8RHK - chains F and G of the 34 polymer chains in the assembly; structure by X-ray diffraction, 2.80 A resolution.

== Chain F ==
Molecule: Probable proteasome subunit alpha type-7
From: Saccharomyces cerevisiae
UniProtKB: P21242 (PSA7_YEAST); residues -3 to 284 here correspond to UniProt positions 1-288 (UniProt number = residue number + 4)
Chain sequence (288 residues; row label = number of the first residue in the row; numbers below 1 keep their minus sign (Met-3 is residue -3)):
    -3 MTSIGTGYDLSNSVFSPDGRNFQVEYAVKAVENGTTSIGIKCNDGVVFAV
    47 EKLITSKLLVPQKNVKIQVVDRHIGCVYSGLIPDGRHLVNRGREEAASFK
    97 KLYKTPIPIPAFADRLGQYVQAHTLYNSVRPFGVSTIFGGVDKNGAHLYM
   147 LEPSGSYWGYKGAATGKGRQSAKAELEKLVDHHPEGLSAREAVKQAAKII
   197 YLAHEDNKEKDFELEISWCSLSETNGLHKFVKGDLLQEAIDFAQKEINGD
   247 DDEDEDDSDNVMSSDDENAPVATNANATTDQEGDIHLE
Unresolved in the structure: -3 to 1, 245-284
UniProt features mapped onto this chain:
  - modified residue: Thr-2 (N-acetylthreonine)

== Chain G ==
Molecule: Proteasome subunit alpha type-1
From: Saccharomyces cerevisiae
UniProtKB: P21243 (PSA1_YEAST); residues -8 to 243 here correspond to UniProt positions 1-252 (UniProt number = residue number + 9)
Chain sequence (252 residues; row label = number of the first residue in the row; numbers below 1 keep their minus sign (Met-8 is residue -8)):
    -8 MSGAAAASAAGYDRHITIFSPEGRLYQVEYAFKATNQTNINSLAVRGKDC
    42 TVVISQKKVPDKLLDPTTVSYIFCISRTIGMVVNGPIPDARNAALRAKAE
    92 AAEFRYKYGYDMPCDVLAKRMANLSQIYTQRAYMRPLGVILTFVSVDEEL
   142 GPSIYKTDPAGYYVGYKATATGPKQQEITTNLENHFKKSKIDHINEESWE
   192 KVVEFAITHMIDALGTEFSKNDLEVGVATKDKFFTLSAENIEERLVAIAE
   242 QD
Unresolved in the structure: -8 to 1, 243

== Chain F / chain G interface ==
Contacting residue pairs - 65 pairs, chain F then chain G:
  Thr2(F) - His6(G)  hydrogen bond (backbone-side chain)
  Gly3(F) - His6(G)
  Tyr4(F) - Arg5(G)
  Tyr4(F) - His6(G)
  Tyr4(F) - Tyr21(G)
  Ser9(F) - Arg126(G)
  Val10(F) - His6(G)
  Val10(F) - Gln18(G)
  Phe11(F) - Gln18(G)  hydrogen bond (backbone-side chain)
  Phe11(F) - Tyr21(G)
  Phe11(F) - Ala22(G)  hydrophobic
  Phe11(F) - Ala25(G)  hydrophobic
  Phe11(F) - Arg126(G)
  Phe11(F) - Pro127(G)
  Phe11(F) - Gly129(G)
  Ser12(F) - Tyr21(G)
  Pro13(F) - Tyr21(G)  hydrophobic
  Pro13(F) - Lys24(G)  hydrogen bond (backbone-side chain)
  Asp14(F) - Lys24(G)
  Gly15(F) - Tyr21(G)
  Gly15(F) - Ala25(G)
  Lys37(F) - Asp56(G)  salt bridge
  Asp110(F) - Arg82(G)
  Gln114(F) - Arg82(G)  hydrogen bond (side chain-backbone)
  Gln114(F) - Asn83(G)
  Gln114(F) - Leu86(G)
  Gln117(F) - Pro79(G)
  Gln117(F) - Asp80(G)
  Gln117(F) - Asn83(G)  hydrogen bond
  Gln117(F) - Arg126(G)
  Thr120(F) - Arg126(G)  hydrogen bond (backbone-side chain)
  Leu121(F) - Asn83(G)
  Leu121(F) - Tyr124(G)
  Leu121(F) - Arg126(G)
  Leu121(F) - Leu128(G)  hydrophobic
  Tyr122(F) - Tyr124(G)
  Tyr122(F) - Met125(G)  hydrophobic
  Ser150(F) - Pro79(G)
  Gly151(F) - Pro79(G)
  Ser152(F) - Ile78(G)
  Ser152(F) - Pro79(G)
  Tyr153(F) - Arg82(G)  hydrogen bond (backbone-side chain)
  Trp154(F) - Leu55(G)  hydrophobic
  Trp154(F) - Thr59(G)
  Trp154(F) - Val60(G)  hydrophobic
  Trp154(F) - Ser61(G)
  Trp154(F) - Tyr62(G)
  Trp154(F) - Ile78(G)  hydrophobic
  Trp154(F) - Arg82(G)
  Gly155(F) - Leu55(G)
  Gly155(F) - Asp56(G)  hydrogen bond (backbone-backbone)
  Gly155(F) - Thr59(G)  hydrogen bond (backbone-side chain)
  Tyr156(F) - Leu54(G)
  Tyr156(F) - Leu55(G)
  Tyr156(F) - Asp56(G)
  Lys157(F) - Lys53(G)
  Lys157(F) - Leu54(G)  hydrogen bond (backbone-backbone)
  Lys157(F) - Leu55(G)
  Gly158(F) - Leu54(G)
  Lys169(F) - Leu54(G)
  Leu172(F) - Leu54(G)
  Glu173(F) - Lys53(G)
  Glu173(F) - Leu54(G)
  Val176(F) - Leu54(G)  hydrophobic
  Asp177(F) - Lys53(G)  salt bridge
Other interface residues (no listed pair), chain F (32 interface residues in all): Tyr145
Other interface residues (no listed pair), chain G (29 interface residues in all): Asp52, Pro57

== Summary ==
Chain F and chain G form an interface of 32 and 29 residues respectively, with 10 hydrogen bonds and 2 salt
bridges. Polar pairs include Lys37(F)-Asp56(G), Asp177(F)-Lys53(G) and Thr2(F)-His6(G).
Here chain F is Probable proteasome subunit alpha type-7 and chain G is Proteasome subunit alpha type-1, both
from Saccharomyces cerevisiae. Entry 8RHK (Yeast 20S proteasome in complex with a linear oxindole epoxyketone
(compound 6)) was determined by X-ray diffraction, deposited together with 8RHJ and 8RHL.
